PDB entry 8GYB | X-ray diffraction, 2.10 A resolution | chain A

# Chain A
Name: Methyltransferase
Organism: Alongshan virus
UniProt: A0A344X2I6 (A0A344X2I6_9FLAV); residue numbers follow UniProt; this construct covers 42-313
Sequence (277 residues; row label = number of the first residue in the row):
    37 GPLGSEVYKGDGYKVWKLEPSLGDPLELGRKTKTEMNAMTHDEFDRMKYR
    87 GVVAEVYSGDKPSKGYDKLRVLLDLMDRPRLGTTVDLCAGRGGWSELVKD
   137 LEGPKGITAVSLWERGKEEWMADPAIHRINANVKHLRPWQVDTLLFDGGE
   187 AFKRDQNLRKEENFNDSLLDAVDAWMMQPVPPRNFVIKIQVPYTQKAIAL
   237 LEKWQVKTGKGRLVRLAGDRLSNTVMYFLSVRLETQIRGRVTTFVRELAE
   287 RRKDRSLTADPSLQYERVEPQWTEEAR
Disordered / not traced: 37-41, 85-97, 150-153, 295-313
Sequence notes: expression tag (37-41)
Small-molecule neighbours: S-adenosylhomocysteine (SAH): Ser99, Gly101, Tyr102, Cys124, Ala125, Gly126, Arg127, Gly128, Gly129, Trp130, Ser147, Leu148, Glu154, Ala167, Asn168, Val169, Lys170, Asp183, Gly184, Glu186, Leu204
What the authors report for this chain:
  - binding site for S-adenosylhomocysteine: Ser99, Gly129, Trp130, Leu148, Asn168, Val169, Asp183

# Overview
Chain A binds S-adenosylhomocysteine. From the paper: a binding site for S-adenosylhomocysteine at Ser99,
Gly129 and Trp130 among others.
Chain A is Methyltransferase (Alongshan virus); the structure, Crystal structure of Alongshan virus
methyltransferase bound to S-adenosyl-L-homocysteine, was determined by X-ray diffraction, deposited together
with 8GY4, 8GY9 and 8GYA.
